Entry 5TPA (X-ray diffraction, 2.48 A resolution); this record covers chains A and B.

== Chain A ==
Molecule: Glutamate receptor ionotropic, NMDA 2A
From: Homo sapiens
Notes: fragment: Ligand binding domain GT linker
Reference sequence: Q12879 (NMDE1_HUMAN), isoform Q12879-2; the construct has insertions or renumbered stretches relative to UniProt, so the offset changes along the chain: 3-141 = UniProt 401-539; 144-285 = UniProt 661-802
Chain sequence (285 residues; each row starts with the number of its first residue):
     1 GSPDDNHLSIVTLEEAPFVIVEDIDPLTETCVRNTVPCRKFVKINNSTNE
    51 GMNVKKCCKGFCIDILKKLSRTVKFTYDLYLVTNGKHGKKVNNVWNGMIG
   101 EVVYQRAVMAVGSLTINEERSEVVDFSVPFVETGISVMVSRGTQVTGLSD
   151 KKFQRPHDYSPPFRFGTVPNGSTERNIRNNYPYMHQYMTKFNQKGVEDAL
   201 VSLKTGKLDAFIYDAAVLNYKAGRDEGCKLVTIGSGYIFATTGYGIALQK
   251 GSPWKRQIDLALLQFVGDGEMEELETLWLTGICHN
Unresolved in the structure: 1-5, 26-28, 284-285
Sequence notes: expression tag (1-2); linker (142-143)
Curated features (UniProtKB/Swiss-Prot):
  - binding site (L-glutamate): Ser113, Thr115, Arg120, Ser172, Thr173, Asp214
  - glycosylation (N-linked (GlcNAc...) asparagine): Asn45, Asn46, Asn170
Disulfide bonds: Cys31-Cys57, Cys38-Cys58, Cys228-Cys283
Small-molecule neighbours:
  - 7H2 ((1R,2R)-2-(2-{[5-chloro-3-(trifluoromethyl)-1H-pyrazol-1-yl]methyl}-7-methyl-4-oxo-4H-pyrido[1,2-a]pyrimidin-6-yl)cyclopropane-1-carbonitrile): Ile116, Val128, Pro129, Phe130, Val131, Glu132, Thr241, Thr242, Gly243, Leu263, Val266
  - glutamic acid (GLU): His87, Ser113, Leu114, Thr115, Arg120, Val168, Gly171, Ser172, Thr173, Tyr213, Asp214, Tyr244
From the paper describing this entry:
  - binding site for 7H2: Glu132

== Chain B ==
Molecule: Glutamate receptor ionotropic, NMDA 1
From: Homo sapiens
Notes: fragment: GT linker
Reference sequence: Q05586 (NMDZ1_HUMAN), isoform Q05586-5; the construct has insertions or renumbered stretches relative to UniProt, so the offset changes along the chain: 3-153 = UniProt 415-565; 156-293 = UniProt 684-821
Chain sequence (293 residues; numbered 1 to 293; the number before each row is that of its first residue):
     1 GSMSTRLKIVTIHQEPFVYVKPTLSDGTCKEEFTVNGDPVKKVICTGPND
    51 TSPGSPRHTVPQCCYGFCIDLLIKLARTMNFTYEVHLVADGKFGTQERVN
   101 NSNKKEWNGMMGELLSGQADMIVAPLTINNERAQYIEFSKPFKYQGLTIL
   151 VKKGTRITGINDPRLRNPSDKFIYATVKQSSVDIYFRRQVELSTMYRHME
   201 KHNYESAAEAIQAVRDNKLHAFIWDSAVLEFEASQKCDLVTTGELFFRSG
   251 FGIGMRKDSPWKQNVSLSILKSHENGFMEDLDKTWVRYQECDS
Unresolved in the structure: 1-2, 35-37, 100-103, 288-290, 292-293
Sequence notes: expression tag (1-2); linker (154-155)
Disulfide bonds: Cys29-Cys63, Cys45-Cys64, Cys237-Cys291
Small-molecule neighbours:
  - 7H2 ((1R,2R)-2-(2-{[5-chloro-3-(trifluoromethyl)-1H-pyrazol-1-yl]methyl}-7-methyl-4-oxo-4H-pyrido[1,2-a]pyrimidin-6-yl)cyclopropane-1-carbonitrile): Ile128, Lys140, Pro141, Lys143, Tyr144, Arg248, Ser249, Gly250, Leu270, His273
  - glycine (GLY): Phe93, Pro125, Leu126, Thr127, Arg132, Ser180, Ser181, Trp224, Asp225, Phe251

== Interface between chain A and chain B ==
Residue-residue contacts - 41 pairs, chain A then chain B:
  Ile116(A) with Lys140(B); Leu270(B), hydrophobic
  Asn117(A) with Leu270(B); Glu274(B)
  Glu118(A) with Leu267(B); Leu270(B); Lys271(B), salt bridge; Glu274(B), hydrogen bond (backbone-side chain)
  Ser121(A) with Gln263(B), hydrogen bond (backbone-side chain); Leu267(B); Leu270(B)
  Phe126(A) with Lys140(B), hydrogen bond (backbone-side chain)
  Ser127(A) with Lys140(B), hydrogen bond (backbone-side chain)
  Pro129(A) with Pro141(B), hydrophobic
  Glu132(A) with Tyr144(B)
  Asn176(A) with Glu274(B), hydrogen bond (side chain-backbone)
  Asn180(A) with Glu274(B), hydrogen bond (side chain-backbone); Asn275(B)
  Tyr237(A) with Glu279(B), hydrogen bond; Arg287(B), hydrogen bond
  Ala240(A) with His273(B)
  Thr241(A) with His273(B), hydrogen bond
  Lys250(A) with Gln263(B)
  Arg256(A) with Gln134(B); Lys257(B)
  Leu260(A) with Asn130(B), hydrogen bond (backbone-side chain); Ala133(B); Gln134(B)
  Leu263(A) with Ile128(B), hydrophobic; Asn130(B); Ala133(B), hydrophobic; Arg188(B)
  Gln264(A) with Asn130(B); Arg188(B)
  Val266(A) with Arg248(B)
  Gly267(A) with Tyr185(B); Arg188(B); Gln189(B), hydrogen bond (backbone-side chain)
  Asp268(A) with Arg188(B), salt bridge; Gln189(B)
  Glu275(A) with Arg248(B), salt bridge
Also at the interface, not in a pair above, chain A (27 interface residues in all): Glu122, Ile238, Phe239, Gly269, Glu272
Also at the interface, not in a pair above, chain B (25 interface residues in all): Asn129, Glu191, Leu245, Phe247

== In short ==
27 residues of chain A and 25 residues of chain B are in contact; the contacts include 11 hydrogen bonds and 3
salt bridges. Polar pairs include Glu118(A)-Lys271(B), Asp268(A)-Arg188(B) and Glu275(A)-Arg248(B). Compound
7H2 is bound between chain A and chain B. Chain A binds glutamic acid. The paper reports a binding site for
7H2 at Glu132(A).
Here chain A is Glutamate receptor ionotropic, NMDA 2A and chain B is Glutamate receptor ionotropic, NMDA 1,
both from Homo sapiens. Entry 5TPA (Structure of the human GluN1/GluN2A LBD in complex with compound 9
(GNE3500)) was determined by X-ray diffraction (same publication as 5TP9).
